3T5M - chains A and B; structure by X-ray diffraction, 1.75 A resolution.

# Chain A (and B)
Name: Microcin immunity protein MccF
From: Bacillus anthracis
Notes: chain B of this document is another copy of the same molecule, construct and numbering; everything in this record applies to it too
UniProt: Q81RT8 (Q81RT8_BACAN); numbering as in UniProt (aligned over 1-333)
Sequence (336 residues; numbered -2 to 333; the number before each row is that of its first residue; numbers below 1 keep their minus sign (Ser-2 is residue -2)):
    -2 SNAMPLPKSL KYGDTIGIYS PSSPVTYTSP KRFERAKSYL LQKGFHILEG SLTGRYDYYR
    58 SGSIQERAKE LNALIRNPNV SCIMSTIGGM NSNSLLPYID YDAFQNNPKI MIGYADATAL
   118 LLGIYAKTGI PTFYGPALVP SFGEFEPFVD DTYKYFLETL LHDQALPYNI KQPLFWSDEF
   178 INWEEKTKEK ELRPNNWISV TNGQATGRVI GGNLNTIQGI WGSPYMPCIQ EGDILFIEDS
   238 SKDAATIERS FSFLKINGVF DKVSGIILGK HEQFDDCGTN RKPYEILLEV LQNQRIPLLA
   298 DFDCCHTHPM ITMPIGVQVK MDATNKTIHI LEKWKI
Not modelled in the structure: -2 (chain B: -2 to 0)
Construct notes: expression tag (-2 to 0); engineered mutation Ala112 (Ser in Q81RT8)
Residues lining bound ligands: adenosine monophosphate (AMP): Ile84, Gly85, Gly86, Ala112, Pro137, Phe177, Ile178, Trp180, Ser237, Glu269, His303
What the authors report for this chain:
  - binding site for adenosine monophosphate: Gly85, Phe177, Trp180, Glu269, His303
  - catalytic residues: Glu235, His303 (proposed by the authors, not directly observed)
  - mutagenesis - F177S: unchanged catalytic activity
  - mutagenesis - W180A: decreased catalytic activity on ESA
  - mutagenesis - W180A: decreased catalytic activity on McC

# Chain A / chain B interface
Contacting residue pairs - 98 pairs, chain A then chain B:
  Asp54(A) - Arg278(B)  salt bridge
  Tyr55(A) - Cys274(B)
  Tyr55(A) - Gly275(B)
  Tyr55(A) - Thr276(B)
  Tyr56(A) - Ala241(B)  hydrophobic
  Tyr56(A) - Ala242(B)  hydrophobic
  Tyr56(A) - Glu245(B)  hydrogen bond
  Tyr56(A) - Cys274(B)  hydrophobic
  Tyr56(A) - Thr276(B)
  Arg57(A) - Glu245(B)  salt bridge
  Arg57(A) - Arg278(B)
  Arg57(A) - Glu286(B)  salt bridge
  Ser60(A) - Glu286(B)
  Ile61(A) - Glu245(B)
  Ile61(A) - Glu286(B)  hydrogen bond (backbone-side chain)
  Gln62(A) - Gln289(B)
  Arg64(A) - Glu245(B)  salt bridge
  Met87(A) - Ala242(B)
  Met87(A) - Thr243(B)
  Met87(A) - Arg246(B)
  Asn88(A) - Ala242(B)
  Asn88(A) - Glu245(B)
  Asn88(A) - Arg246(B)
  Asn90(A) - Arg246(B)  hydrogen bond (side chain-backbone)
  Asn90(A) - Ser249(B)
  Asn90(A) - Phe250(B)
  Asn90(A) - Ile253(B)
  Ser91(A) - Glu245(B)  hydrogen bond
  Ser91(A) - Ser249(B)  hydrogen bond
  Leu93(A) - Ile253(B)  hydrophobic
  Pro94(A) - Ile253(B)  hydrophobic
  Tyr95(A) - Lys252(B)
  Tyr95(A) - Gln289(B)
  Asp113(A) - Arg246(B)  salt bridge
  Asn212(A) - Arg246(B)  hydrogen bond
  Thr213(A) - Arg246(B)  hydrogen bond
  Gln215(A) - Gln215(B)
  Gln215(A) - Phe250(B)
  Gly216(A) - Phe250(B)
  Gly216(A) - Ile253(B)
  Ile217(A) - Ile253(B)  hydrophobic
  Trp218(A) - Trp218(B)  hydrogen bond (backbone-side chain)
  Trp218(A) - Phe250(B)
  Trp218(A) - Asn254(B)  hydrogen bond (backbone-side chain)
  Gly219(A) - Asn254(B)
  Ser220(A) - Ile253(B)
  Ser220(A) - Asn254(B)  hydrogen bond (backbone-side chain)
  Pro221(A) - Ile253(B)
  Tyr222(A) - Ile253(B)  hydrophobic
  Ala241(A) - Tyr56(B)  hydrophobic
  Ala242(A) - Tyr56(B)  hydrophobic
  Ala242(A) - Met87(B)
  Ala242(A) - Asn88(B)  hydrogen bond (backbone-side chain)
  Thr243(A) - Met87(B)
  Glu245(A) - Tyr56(B)  hydrogen bond
  Glu245(A) - Arg57(B)  salt bridge
  Glu245(A) - Ile61(B)
  Glu245(A) - Arg64(B)  salt bridge
  Glu245(A) - Asn88(B)
  Glu245(A) - Ser91(B)  hydrogen bond
  Arg246(A) - Gly86(B)
  Arg246(A) - Met87(B)  hydrogen bond (side chain-backbone)
  Arg246(A) - Asn88(B)
  Arg246(A) - Asn90(B)  hydrogen bond (backbone-side chain)
  Arg246(A) - Asp113(B)  salt bridge
  Arg246(A) - Asn212(B)  hydrogen bond
  Arg246(A) - Thr213(B)  hydrogen bond
  Ser249(A) - Asn90(B)
  Ser249(A) - Ser91(B)  hydrogen bond
  Phe250(A) - Asn90(B)
  Phe250(A) - Gln215(B)
  Phe250(A) - Gly216(B)
  Phe250(A) - Trp218(B)
  Lys252(A) - Tyr95(B)
  Ile253(A) - Asn90(B)
  Ile253(A) - Leu93(B)  hydrophobic
  Ile253(A) - Pro94(B)  hydrophobic
  Ile253(A) - Gly216(B)
  Ile253(A) - Ile217(B)  hydrophobic
  Ile253(A) - Ser220(B)
  Ile253(A) - Pro221(B)
  Ile253(A) - Tyr222(B)  hydrophobic
  Asn254(A) - Trp218(B)  hydrogen bond (side chain-backbone)
  Asn254(A) - Gly219(B)
  Asn254(A) - Ser220(B)  hydrogen bond (side chain-backbone)
  Cys274(A) - Tyr55(B)
  Cys274(A) - Tyr56(B)  hydrophobic
  Gly275(A) - Tyr55(B)
  Thr276(A) - Tyr55(B)
  Thr276(A) - Tyr56(B)
  Arg278(A) - Asp54(B)  salt bridge
  Arg278(A) - Arg57(B)
  Glu286(A) - Arg57(B)  salt bridge
  Glu286(A) - Ser60(B)
  Glu286(A) - Ile61(B)  hydrogen bond (side chain-backbone)
  Val287(A) - Ile61(B)  hydrophobic
  Gln289(A) - Gln62(B)  hydrogen bond
  Gln289(A) - Tyr95(B)
Other interface residues (no listed pair), chain A (44 interface residues in all): Gly86
Other interface residues (no listed pair), chain B (45 interface residues in all): Ile283, Val287

# In short
The interface between chain A and chain B involves 44 residues on one side and 45 on the other, with 22
hydrogen bonds and 10 salt bridges. Among the polar pairs are Asp54(A)-Arg278(B), Arg57(A)-Glu245(B) and
Arg57(A)-Glu286(B). The paper reports catalytic residues Glu235(A) and His303(A); W180A of chain A reduces
catalytic activity on ESA.
Chain A and chain B are both Microcin immunity protein MccF (Bacillus anthracis); the structure, Crystal
structure of the S112A mutant of mycrocine immunity protein (MccF) with AMP, was determined by X-ray
diffraction, deposited together with 3TYX, 3U1B, 3SR3 and 3GJZ.
